2ZJU - chains D and E of the 5 polymer chains in the assembly; structure by X-ray diffraction, 2.58 A resolution.

== Chain D (and E) ==
Protein: Acetylcholine-binding protein
Source organism: Lymnaea stagnalis
Notes: chain E of this document is another copy of the same molecule, construct and numbering; everything in this record applies to it too
UniProtKB: P58154 (ACHP_LYMST); residues -3 to 210 here correspond to UniProt positions 16-229 (UniProt number = residue number + 19)
Amino-acid sequence (214 residues; row label = number of the first residue in the row; numbers below 1 keep their minus sign (Glu-3 is residue -3)):
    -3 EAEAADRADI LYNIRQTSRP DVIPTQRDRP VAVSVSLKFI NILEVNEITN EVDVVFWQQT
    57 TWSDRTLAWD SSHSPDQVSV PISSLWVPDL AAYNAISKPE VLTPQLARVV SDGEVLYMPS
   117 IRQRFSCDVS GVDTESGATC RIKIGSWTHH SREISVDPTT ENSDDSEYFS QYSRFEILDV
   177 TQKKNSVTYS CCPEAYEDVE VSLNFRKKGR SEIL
Disordered / not traced: -3 to -1, 208-210
Differences from the reference sequence: engineered mutation Glu-3 (Ala16 in P58154), Ala-2 (Cys17 in P58154), Glu-1 (Leu18 in P58154), Ala0 (Ser19 in P58154), Ala1 (Leu20 in P58154), Asp66 (Asn85 in P58154)
Disulfide bonds: Cys123-Cys136, Cys187-Cys188
Ligand contacts:
  - imidacloprid (IM4; (2E)-1-[(6-chloropyridin-3-yl)methyl]-N-nitroimidazolidin-2-imine), molecule 1: Trp53, Gln55, Leu102, Ala103, Arg104, Leu112, Tyr113, Met114
  - imidacloprid (IM4), molecule 2: Trp143, Thr144, Tyr185, Cys187, Cys188, Tyr192
From the paper describing this entry:
  - binding site for imidacloprid: Gln55, Leu102, Arg104, Leu112, Met114, Trp143, Tyr185

== Interface between chain D and chain E ==
Pairs across the interface (46):
  Arg15(D) - Ala4(E)
  Arg15(D) - Leu7(E)
  Asp17(D) - Leu7(E)
  Asp17(D) - Arg11(E)  salt bridge
  Asp17(D) - Pro77(E)
  Val18(D) - Ala4(E)
  Val18(D) - Leu7(E)  hydrophobic
  Ile19(D) - Arg3(E)
  Thr21(D) - Arg3(E)
  Ile44(D) - Arg170(E)
  Thr45(D) - Tyr168(E)
  Thr45(D) - Arg170(E)
  Asn46(D) - Tyr168(E)  hydrogen bond (side chain-backbone)
  Glu47(D) - Leu39(E)
  Asp85(D) - Pro100(E)
  Asp85(D) - Leu102(E)
  Leu86(D) - Pro100(E)
  Ala87(D) - Pro100(E)
  Ala91(D) - Leu98(E)
  Ile92(D) - Leu39(E)  hydrophobic
  Ile92(D) - Arg118(E)  hydrogen bond (backbone-side chain)
  Ser93(D) - Leu98(E)
  Lys94(D) - Glu96(E)
  Lys94(D) - Val97(E)  hydrogen bond (side chain-backbone)
  Lys94(D) - Leu98(E)
  Ser122(D) - Asn37(E)  hydrogen bond
  Ser122(D) - Ser166(E)  hydrogen bond
  Ser122(D) - Tyr168(E)
  Cys123(D) - Tyr168(E)  hydrophobic
  Asp124(D) - Tyr168(E)
  Arg137(D) - Tyr168(E)  hydrogen bond
  Trp143(D) - Trp53(E)
  Trp143(D) - Thr99(E)
  Trp143(D) - Met114(E)  hydrogen bond (side chain-backbone)
  Thr144(D) - Ser75(E)  hydrogen bond
  Thr144(D) - Leu102(E)
  Thr144(D) - Arg104(E)  hydrogen bond (backbone-side chain)
  His145(D) - Ser75(E)  hydrogen bond
  His145(D) - Arg104(E)
  Glu149(D) - Arg3(E)  salt bridge
  Glu149(D) - Gln73(E)
  Glu149(D) - Arg104(E)  salt bridge
  Tyr185(D) - Tyr164(E)
  Ser186(D) - Glu157(E)  hydrogen bond
  Ser186(D) - Glu163(E)  hydrogen bond
  Ser186(D) - Tyr164(E)
Also at the interface, not in a pair above, chain D (28 interface residues in all): Pro95, His146
Also at the interface, not in a pair above, chain E (30 interface residues in all): Val51, Pro115, Ser116, Ser159, Gln167

== In short ==
28 residues of chain D and 30 residues of chain E are in contact; the contacts include 12 hydrogen bonds and 3
salt bridges. Among the polar pairs are Asp17(D)-Arg11(E), Glu149(D)-Arg3(E) and Glu149(D)-Arg104(E). Ligands
of chain D: imidacloprid. From the paper: a binding site for imidacloprid at Gln55(D), Leu102(D) and Arg104(D)
among others.
Chain D and chain E are both Acetylcholine-binding protein (Lymnaea stagnalis); the structure, Crystal
Structure of Lymnaea stagnalis Acetylcholine Binding Protein (Ls-AChBP) Complexed with Imidacloprid, was
determined by X-ray diffraction (same publication as 2ZJV).
